8IML - chains C and H of the 41 polymer chains in the assembly; structure by electron microscopy, 2.74 A resolution.

Chain C:
Name: CpcA
Source organism: Anthocerotibacter panamensis
Chain sequence (163 residues; each row starts with the number of its first residue):
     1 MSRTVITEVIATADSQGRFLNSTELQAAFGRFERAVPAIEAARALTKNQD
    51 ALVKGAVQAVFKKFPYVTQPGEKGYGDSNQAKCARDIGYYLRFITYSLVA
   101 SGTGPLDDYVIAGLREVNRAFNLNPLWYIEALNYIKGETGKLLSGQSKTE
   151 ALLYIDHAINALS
Disordered / not traced: 1
Small-molecule neighbours:
  - phycocyanobilin (CYC), molecule 1: Leu25, Gln26, Phe29
  - phycocyanobilin (CYC), molecule 2: Arg34, Gln146, Thr149, Glu150, Leu153
  - phycocyanobilin (CYC), molecule 3: Val60, Phe61, Val67, Lys73, Gly74, Asn79, Gln80, Lys82, Cys83, Arg85, Asp86, Tyr89, Tyr90, Phe93, Tyr109, Val110, Phe121, Leu123, Trp127, Tyr128

Chain H:
Name: CpcB
Source organism: Anthocerotibacter panamensis
Chain sequence (172 residues; numbered 1 to 172; the number before each row is that of its first residue):
     1 MNDVFTRAIAQADLKGSFLLESDLDKLASFAKEGVKRLDAVAALTNNAPA
    51 IISDAAHKLFAEQQELIQPGGNAYPHRRMAACLRDMEIILRYVSYALLAG
   101 DASVLDDRCLNGLRETYNALGTPTQSVARAVQLMKDAAMVHLKSTANVTV
   151 GDCSSLYSEAATYFDKAAASIA
Small-molecule neighbours:
  - phycocyanobilin (CYC), molecule 1: Val35, Lys36, Leu38, Asp39, Ala40, Leu142, Lys143, Ser144, Thr145, Val148, Thr149, Val150, Gly151, Asp152, Cys153, Leu156, Tyr157
  - phycocyanobilin (CYC), molecule 2: His57, Ile67, Tyr74, Pro75, His76, Met79
  - phycocyanobilin (CYC), molecule 3: Leu59, Leu66, Asn72, Ala73, Arg77, Arg78, Ala81, Cys82, Arg84, Asp85, Met86, Ile88, Arg108, Cys109, Gly112, Leu113, Thr116, Tyr117, Leu120, Thr122, Ser126, Val127, Ala130

Interface between chain C and chain H:
Contacting residue pairs (23; chain C residue first):
  Arg85(C) - Ile67(H)
  Tyr89(C) - Pro69(H)
  Tyr89(C) - Tyr74(H)
  Arg92(C) - Tyr74(H)  hydrogen bond
  Phe93(C) - Tyr74(H)
  Asp108(C) - Arg77(H)  salt bridge
  Tyr109(C) - His76(H)
  Val110(C) - His76(H)
  Ala112(C) - His76(H)
  Ala112(C) - Arg77(H)
  Gly113(C) - His76(H)  hydrogen bond (backbone-side chain)
  Gly113(C) - Ala80(H)
  Leu114(C) - His76(H)
  Val117(C) - His76(H)
  Val117(C) - Met79(H)  hydrophobic
  Val117(C) - Ala80(H)
  Val117(C) - Leu83(H)  hydrophobic
  Ala120(C) - Ser53(H)  hydrogen bond (backbone-side chain)
  Ala120(C) - Leu83(H)  hydrophobic
  Phe121(C) - Ala56(H)  hydrophobic
  Phe121(C) - His57(H)
  Phe121(C) - Met79(H)  hydrophobic
  Phe121(C) - Leu83(H)  hydrophobic
Also at the interface, not in a pair above, chain C (14 interface residues in all): Asn118
Also at the interface, not in a pair above, chain H (13 interface residues in all): Phe60, Pro75

In short:
14 residues of chain C face 13 of chain H across their interface; the contacts include 3 hydrogen bonds and 1
salt bridge. Polar pairs include Asp108(C)-Arg77(H), Arg92(C)-Tyr74(H) and Gly113(C)-His76(H). One
phycocyanobilin molecule is bound between chain C and chain H.
Chain C is CpcA and chain H is CpcB, both from Anthocerotibacter panamensis; the structure, Rs2I-Rs2II,
Rs1I-Rs1II, RbI-RbII cylinder in cyanobacterial phycobilisome from Anthocerotibacter panamensis (Cluster D),
was determined by electron microscopy, deposited together with 8IMI, 8IMJ, 8IMK, 8IMM, 8IMN and 8IMO.
